5FYF - chain A; structure by X-ray diffraction, 2.04 A resolution.

Chain A:
Molecule: Cytochrome P450
Source organism: Marinobacter hydrocarbonoclasticus
UniProt: A1TY82 (A1TY82_MARHV); residues 5-474 here correspond to UniProt positions 1-470 (UniProt number = residue number - 4)
Amino-acid sequence (470 residues; each row starts with the number of its first residue):
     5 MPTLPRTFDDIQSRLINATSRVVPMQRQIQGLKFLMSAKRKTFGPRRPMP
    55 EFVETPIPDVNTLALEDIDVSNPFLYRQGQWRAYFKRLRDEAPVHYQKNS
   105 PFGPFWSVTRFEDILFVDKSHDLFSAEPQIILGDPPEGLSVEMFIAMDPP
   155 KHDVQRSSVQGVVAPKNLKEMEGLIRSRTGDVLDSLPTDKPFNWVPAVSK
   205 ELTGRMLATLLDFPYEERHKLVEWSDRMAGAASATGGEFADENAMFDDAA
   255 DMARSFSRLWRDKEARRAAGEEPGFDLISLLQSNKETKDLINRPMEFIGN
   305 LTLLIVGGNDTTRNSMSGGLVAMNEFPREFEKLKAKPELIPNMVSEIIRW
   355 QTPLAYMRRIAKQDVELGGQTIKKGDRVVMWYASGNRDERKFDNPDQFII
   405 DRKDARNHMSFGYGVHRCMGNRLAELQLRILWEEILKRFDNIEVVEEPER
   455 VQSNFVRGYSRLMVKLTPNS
Not modelled in the structure: 5-52, 144, 272
Bound ions: heme Fe near Cys422 (its only coordinating residue here)
Ligand contacts: heme (HEM): Asp122, Phe148, Ile149, His156, Arg160, Leu214, Leu307, Leu308, Gly311, Gly312, Thr315, Thr316, Ser319, Ile352, Pro357, Leu358, Met361, Arg363, Tyr386, Ser414, Phe415, Gly416, Tyr417, Val419, His420, Arg421, Cys422, Met423, Gly424, Leu427, Ala428

Overview:
Bound to chain A: heme.
Chain A is Cytochrome P450 (Marinobacter hydrocarbonoclasticus); the structure, Structure of CYP153A from
Marinobacter aquaeolei, was determined by X-ray diffraction together with 5FYG from the same study.
